PDB entry 1JYI | X-ray diffraction, 2.75 A resolution | chains A and B of the 4 polymer chains in the assembly

== Chain A (and B) ==
Name: Concanavalin-Br
From: Canavalia ensiformis
Notes: chain B of this document is another copy of the same molecule, construct and numbering; everything in this record applies to it too
Reference sequence: P55915 (CONA_CANBR); numbering as in UniProt (aligned over 1-237)
Sequence (237 residues; numbered 1 to 237; the number before each row is that of its first residue):
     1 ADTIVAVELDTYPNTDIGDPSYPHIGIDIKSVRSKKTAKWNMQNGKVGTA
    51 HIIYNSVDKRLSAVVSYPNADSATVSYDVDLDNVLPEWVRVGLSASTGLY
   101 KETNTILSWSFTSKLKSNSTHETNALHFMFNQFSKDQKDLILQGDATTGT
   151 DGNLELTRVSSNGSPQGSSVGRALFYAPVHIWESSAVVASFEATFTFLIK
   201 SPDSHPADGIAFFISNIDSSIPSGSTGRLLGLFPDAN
Sequence notes: conflict Asp58 (Gly in P55915), Ala70 (Gly in P55915), Asp151 (Glu in P55915), Glu155 (Arg in P55915)
Metal / ion sites: Mn2+: Glu8, Asp10, Asp19, His24; Ca2+: Asp10, Tyr12, Asn14, Asp19
UniProt features mapped onto this chain:
  - binding site (Mn(2+)): Glu8, Asp10, Asp19, His24, Ser34
  - binding site (Ca(2+)): Asp10, Tyr12, Asn14, Asp19, Asp208
  - binding site (a carbohydrate): Tyr12, Leu99, Tyr100, Arg228

== Interface between chain A and chain B ==
Contacting residue pairs (51; chain A residue first):
  Trp88(A) with Asp136(B); Lys138(B); Asp139(B)
  Arg90(A) with Tyr176(B)
  Glu122(A) with Asn131(B); Gln132(B)
  Thr123(A) with Met129(B); Asn131(B), hydrogen bond (backbone-side chain)
  Asn124(A) with Met129(B); Phe130(B); Asn131(B), hydrogen bond (side chain-backbone); Gln132(B), hydrogen bond (side chain-backbone)
  Ala125(A) with Phe128(B); Met129(B), hydrogen bond (backbone-backbone)
  Leu126(A) with His127(B)
  His127(A) with Leu126(B); His127(B), hydrogen bond (backbone-backbone)
  Phe128(A) with Ala125(B)
  Met129(A) with Thr123(B); Asn124(B); Ala125(B), hydrogen bond (backbone-backbone)
  Phe130(A) with Asn124(B)
  Asn131(A) with His121(B); Glu122(B); Thr123(B), hydrogen bond (side chain-backbone); Asn124(B), hydrogen bond (backbone-side chain)
  Gln132(A) with Ser119(B); Glu122(B); Asn124(B), hydrogen bond (backbone-side chain)
  Ser134(A) with His180(B); Glu183(B)
  Asp136(A) with Trp88(B), hydrogen bond (backbone-side chain)
  Gln137(A) with Trp88(B)
  Lys138(A) with Trp88(B); Pro178(B); Ile217(B)
  Asp139(A) with Trp88(B); Pro178(B)
  Phe175(A) with Leu126(B), hydrophobic
  Tyr176(A) with Arg90(B); Tyr176(B); Ala177(B), hydrophobic; Pro178(B)
  Ala177(A) with Tyr176(B), hydrophobic; Ala177(B), hydrophobic
  Pro178(A) with Lys138(B); Asp139(B); Tyr176(B)
  His180(A) with Ser134(B)
  Glu183(A) with Ser134(B), hydrogen bond
  Ile217(A) with Lys138(B)
Other interface residues (no listed pair), chain A (27 interface residues in all): Ser117, His121
Other interface residues (no listed pair), chain B (28 interface residues in all): Ser117, Gln137, Phe175

== In short ==
Chain A and chain B form an interface of 27 and 28 residues respectively, with 11 hydrogen bonds. Polar
contacts include Thr123(A)-Asn131(B), Asn124(A)-Asn131(B) and Asn124(A)-Gln132(B). From UniProt: 5
Mn2+-binding residues, 5 Ca2+-binding residues and 4 carbohydrate-binding residues on chain A.
Chain A and chain B are both Concanavalin-Br (Canavalia ensiformis); the structure, Concanavalin A/12-mer
peptide complex, was determined by X-ray diffraction.
